9BIP - chains A and B of the 5 polymer chains in the assembly; structure by electron microscopy, 2.80 A resolution.

[Chain A]
Name: miniGs
Source organism: Homo sapiens
Sequence (261 residues; row label = number of the first residue in the row; note: 141 numbers in that range are skipped by the numbering (no residue carries them; nothing is unmodelled there); numbers below 1 keep their minus sign (Gly-7 is residue -7)):
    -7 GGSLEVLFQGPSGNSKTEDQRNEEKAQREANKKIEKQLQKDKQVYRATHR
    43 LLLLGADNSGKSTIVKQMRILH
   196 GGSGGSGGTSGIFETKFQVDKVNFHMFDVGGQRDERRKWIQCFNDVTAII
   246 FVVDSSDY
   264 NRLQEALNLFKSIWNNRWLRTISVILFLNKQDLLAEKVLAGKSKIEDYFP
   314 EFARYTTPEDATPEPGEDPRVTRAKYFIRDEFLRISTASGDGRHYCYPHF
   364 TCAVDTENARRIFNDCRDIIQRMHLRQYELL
Unresolved in the structure: -7 to 8, 196-200

[Chain B]
Name: Guanine nucleotide-binding protein G(I)/G(S)/G(T) subunit beta-1
Source organism: Homo sapiens
UniProt: P62873 (GBB1_HUMAN); residues 2-340 here = UniProt positions 2-340
Sequence (370 residues; row label = number of the first residue in the row; numbers below 1 keep their minus sign (Met-29 is residue -29)):
   -29 MHHHHHHLEVLFQGPEDQVDPRLIDGKGSSGSELDQLRQEAEQLKNQIRD
    21 ARKACADATLSQITNNIDPVGRIQMRTRRTLRGHLAKIYAMHWGTDSRLL
    71 VSASQDGKLIIWDSYTTNKVHAIPLRSSWVMTCAYAPSGNYVACGGLDNI
   121 CSIYNLKTREGNVRVSRELAGHTGYLSCCRFLDDNQIVTSSGDTTCALWD
   171 IETGQQTTTFTGHTGDVMSLSLAPDTRLFVSGACDASAKLWDVREGMCRQ
   221 TFTGHESDINAICFFPNGNAFATGSDDATCRLFDLRADQELMTYSHDNII
   271 CGITSVSFSKSGRLLLAGYDDFNCNVWDALKADRAGVLAGHDNRVSCLGV
   321 TDDGMAVATGSWDSFLKIWN
Unresolved in the structure: -29 to 0
Differences from the reference sequence: expression tag (-29 to 1)
Swiss-Prot annotation at these positions:
  - modified residue: Ser2 (N-acetylserine), His266 (Phosphohistidine)
  - natural variant: Leu30 (L30F: In MRD42; uncertain significance), Arg52 (R52G: In MRD42), Gly64 (G64V: In MRD42), Asp76 (D76E: In MRD42; D76G: In MRD42), Gly77 (G77S: In MRD42), Lys78 (K78R: In MRD42), Ile80 (I80N: In MRD42; I80T: In MRD42), His91 (H91R: In MRD42; uncertain significance), Ala92 (A92T: In MRD42), Pro94 (P94S: In MRD42), Leu95 (L95P: In MRD42), Arg96 (R96L: In MRD42), 5 further natural variant entries in UniProt

[Chain A / chain B interface]
Contacting residue pairs - 48 pairs, chain A then chain B:
  Gln19(A) - Asn88(B)
  Ala22(A) - Lys89(B)
  Asn23(A) - Asn88(B)  hydrogen bond
  Asn23(A) - Lys89(B)
  Ile26(A) - Lys89(B)
  Ile26(A) - Val90(B)
  Ile26(A) - His91(B)
  Glu27(A) - Lys89(B)  salt bridge
  Leu30(A) - Lys89(B)
  Asp33(A) - Lys78(B)  salt bridge
  Lys34(A) - Leu55(B)
  Tyr37(A) - Leu55(B)  hydrophobic
  Tyr37(A) - Asp76(B)
  Ser205(A) - Asp118(B)
  Ile207(A) - Leu117(B)
  Phe222(A) - Trp99(B)  hydrophobic
  Gly226(A) - Asn119(B)
  Gly226(A) - Thr143(B)
  Gln227(A) - Leu117(B)
  Gln227(A) - Asn119(B)
  Gln227(A) - Gly144(B)
  Gln227(A) - Tyr145(B)  hydrogen bond (side chain-backbone)
  Arg228(A) - Gly162(B)  hydrogen bond (side chain-backbone)
  Arg228(A) - Thr164(B)
  Arg228(A) - Gly185(B)
  Arg228(A) - Asp186(B)  salt bridge
  Arg232(A) - Cys204(B)
  Arg232(A) - Asp228(B)  salt bridge
  Lys233(A) - Tyr145(B)
  Lys233(A) - Met188(B)
  Lys233(A) - Cys204(B)
  Lys233(A) - Asp228(B)  salt bridge
  Lys233(A) - Asn230(B)  hydrogen bond
  Lys233(A) - Asp246(B)  salt bridge
  Trp234(A) - Leu117(B)  hydrophobic
  Trp234(A) - Tyr145(B)
  Gln236(A) - Trp332(B)
  Cys237(A) - Lys57(B)  hydrogen bond (backbone-side chain)
  Cys237(A) - Tyr59(B)
  Cys237(A) - Gln75(B)
  Cys237(A) - Trp99(B)
  Cys237(A) - Met101(B)  hydrophobic
  Phe238(A) - Trp99(B)  hydrophobic
  Asn239(A) - Lys57(B)  hydrogen bond
  Asn239(A) - Trp332(B)
  Asp240(A) - Lys57(B)  salt bridge
  Trp281(A) - Asp290(B)
  Trp281(A) - Arg314(B)
Interface residues without a listed pair, chain A (26 interface residues in all): Val224, Arg280
Interface residues without a listed pair, chain B (36 interface residues in all): Gly53, Ala56, Thr87, Asp163, Thr184, Asp291

[Summary]
26 residues of chain A and 36 residues of chain B are in contact, with 6 hydrogen bonds and 7 salt bridges.
Among the polar pairs are Glu27(A)-Lys89(B), Asp33(A)-Lys78(B) and Arg228(A)-Asp186(B).
Here chain A is miniGs and chain B is Guanine nucleotide-binding protein G(I)/G(S)/G(T) subunit beta-1, both
from Homo sapiens. Entry 9BIP (Human proton sensing receptor GPR4 in complex with miniGs) was determined by
electron microscopy (same publication as 9BHL, 9BHM and 9BI6).
